3ZE0 - chains A and L of the 5 polymer chains in the assembly; structure by X-ray diffraction, 2.95 A resolution.

[Chain A]
Name: Integrin alpha-iib
Source organism: Homo sapiens
UniProtKB: P08514 (ITA2B_HUMAN); residues 1-457 here correspond to UniProt positions 32-488 (UniProt number = residue number + 31)
Sequence (457 residues; numbered 1 to 457; the number before each row is that of its first residue):
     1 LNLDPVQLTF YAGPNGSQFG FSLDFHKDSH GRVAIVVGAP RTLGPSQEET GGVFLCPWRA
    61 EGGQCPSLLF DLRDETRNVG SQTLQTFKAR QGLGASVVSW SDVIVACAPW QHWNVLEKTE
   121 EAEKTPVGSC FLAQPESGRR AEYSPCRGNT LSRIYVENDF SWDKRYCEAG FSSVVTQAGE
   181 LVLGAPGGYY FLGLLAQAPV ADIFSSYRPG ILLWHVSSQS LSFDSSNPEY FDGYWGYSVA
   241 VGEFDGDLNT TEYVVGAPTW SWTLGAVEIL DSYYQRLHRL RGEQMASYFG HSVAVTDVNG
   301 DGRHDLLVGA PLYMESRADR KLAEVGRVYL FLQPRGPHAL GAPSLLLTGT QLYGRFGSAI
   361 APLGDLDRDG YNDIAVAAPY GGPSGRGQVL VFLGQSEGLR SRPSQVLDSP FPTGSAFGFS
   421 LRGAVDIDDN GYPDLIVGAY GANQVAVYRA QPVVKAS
Not modelled in the structure: 456-457
Swiss-Prot annotation at these positions:
  - binding site (Ca(2+)): Glu243, Asp245, Asp247, Thr250, Glu252, Asp297, Asn299, Asp301, Arg303, Asp305, Asp365, Asp367, Asp369, Tyr371, Asp373, Asp426, Asp428, Asn430, Tyr432, Asp434
  - glycosylation (N-linked (GlcNAc...) asparagine): Asn15, Asn249
Disulfide bonds: Cys56-Cys65, Cys107-Cys130, Cys146-Cys167
Bound ions: Ca2+ site 1: Glu243, Asp245, Asp247, Thr250, Glu252; Ca2+ site 2: Asp297, Asn299, Asp301, Arg303, Asp305; Ca2+ site 3: Asp365, Asp367, Asp369, Tyr371, Asp373; Ca2+ site 4: Asp426, Asp428, Asn430, Tyr432, Asp434

[Chain L]
Name: 10E5 fab light chain
Source organism: Mus musculus
Notes: antibody fragment or engineered binder
Sequence (214 residues; numbered 1 to 214; the number before each row is that of its first residue):
     1 DILMTQSPSS MSVSLGDTVS ITCHASQGIS SNIGWLQQKP GKSFMGLIYY GTNLVDGVPS
    61 RFSGSGSGAD YSLTISSLDS EDFADYYCVQ YAQLPYTFGG GTKLEIKRAD AAPTVSIFPP
   121 SSEQLTSGGA SVVCFLNNFY PKDINVKWKI DGSERQNGVL NSWTDQDSKD STYSMSSTLT
   181 LTKDEYERHN SYTCEATHKT STSPIVKSFN RNEC
Disulfide bonds: Cys23-Cys88, Cys134-Cys194

[How chain A and chain L interact]
Residue-residue contacts (19):
  Arg77(A) - Asn32(L)  hydrogen bond
  Arg77(A) - Tyr50(L)
  Arg77(A) - Tyr91(L)
  Asn78(A) - Ser30(L)
  Asn78(A) - Asn32(L)  hydrogen bond (backbone-side chain)
  Val79(A) - Asn32(L)
  Val79(A) - Tyr91(L)
  Val79(A) - Ala92(L)
  Gly80(A) - Tyr91(L)  hydrogen bond (backbone-backbone)
  Gly80(A) - Ala92(L)  hydrogen bond (backbone-backbone)
  Gly80(A) - Leu94(L)
  Ser81(A) - Ala92(L)  hydrogen bond (backbone-backbone)
  Ser81(A) - Gln93(L)
  Ser81(A) - Leu94(L)  hydrogen bond (side chain-backbone)
  Arg208(A) - Tyr49(L)
  Arg208(A) - Asn53(L)
  Pro209(A) - Tyr50(L)
  Gly210(A) - Tyr50(L)
  Ile211(A) - Tyr50(L)  hydrophobic
Also at the interface, not in a pair above, chain L (11 interface residues in all): Leu54, Asp56

[Summary]
Chain A and chain L form an interface of 9 and 11 residues respectively; the contacts include 6 hydrogen
bonds. Polar pairs include Arg77(A)-Asn32(L), Asn78(A)-Asn32(L) and Ser81(A)-Leu94(L). Glu243(A), Asp245(A),
Asp247(A), Thr250(A) and Glu252(A) coordinate Ca2+ site 1. UniProt lists 20 Ca2+-binding residues on chain A.
Here chain A is Integrin alpha-iib (Homo sapiens) and chain L is 10E5 fab light chain (Mus musculus). Entry
3ZE0 (Integrin alphaIIB beta3 headpiece and RGD peptide complex) was determined by X-ray diffraction,
deposited together with 3ZDX, 3ZDY, 3ZDZ, 3ZE1 and 3ZE2.
